6BHX - chains A and D of the 5 polymer chains in the assembly; structure by X-ray diffraction, 2.94 A resolution.

== Chain A (and D) ==
Protein: Single-stranded DNA-binding protein A
Source organism: Bacillus subtilis (strain 168)
Notes: chain D of this document is another copy of the same molecule, construct and numbering; everything in this record applies to it too
UniProtKB: P37455 (SSBA_BACSU); residues 1-116 here = UniProt positions 1-116
Chain sequence (132 residues; each row starts with the number of its first residue; numbers below 1 keep their minus sign (His-15 is residue -15)):
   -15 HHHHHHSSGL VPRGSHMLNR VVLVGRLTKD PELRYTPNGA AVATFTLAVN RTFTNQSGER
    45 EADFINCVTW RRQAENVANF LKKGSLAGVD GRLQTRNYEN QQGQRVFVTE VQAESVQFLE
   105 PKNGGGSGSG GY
Unresolved in the structure: -15 to -3, 39-44, 83-86, 106-116 (chain D: -15 to 0, 37-43, 105-116)
Sequence notes: expression tag (-15 to 0)
Swiss-Prot annotation at these positions:
  - modified residue: Tyr82 (Phosphotyrosine)
Reported in the primary citation:
  - binding site for the 30-nt DNA strand: His0, Tyr19, Asn34, Phe37, Phe48, Asn50, Arg55, Arg56, Gln57, Asn60, Val100, Phe102
  - self-association interface (contacts with another copy of this molecule); pairs are residue here / residue on that copy: Leu17-Lys67 (backbone contact), Tyr19-Arg10, Asn22-Glu45 (backbone contact), Arg80, Asn81

== Interface between chain A and chain D ==
Contacting residue pairs (50):
  Gly-2(A) with Arg44(D)
  Ser-1(A) with Asn34(D), hydrogen bond (backbone-side chain); Arg44(D)
  His0(A) with Arg44(D)
  Met1(A) with Val8(D); Gly9(D); Ala32(D); Asn34(D); Leu70(D), hydrophobic
  Leu2(A) with Leu7(D); Val8(D), hydrogen bond (backbone-backbone); Val33(D)
  Asn3(A) with Val6(D); Leu7(D); Val33(D)
  Arg4(A) with Val5(D); Val6(D), hydrogen bond (backbone-backbone)
  Val5(A) with Arg4(D)
  Val6(A) with Asn3(D); Arg4(D), hydrogen bond (backbone-backbone)
  Leu7(A) with Leu2(D); Asn3(D)
  Val8(A) with Met1(D); Leu2(D), hydrogen bond (backbone-backbone)
  Ala32(A) with Met1(D)
  Val33(A) with Met1(D), hydrophobic; Asn3(D)
  Asn34(A) with Met1(D), hydrogen bond (backbone-side chain); Arg76(D)
  Arg35(A) with Gln78(D), hydrogen bond; Thr79(D), hydrogen bond (side chain-backbone)
  Thr36(A) with Arg76(D)
  Asp47(A) with Leu77(D); Gln78(D), hydrogen bond; Thr79(D), hydrogen bond (side chain-backbone)
  Phe48(A) with Thr79(D), hydrogen bond (backbone-side chain)
  Ile49(A) with Leu77(D), hydrophobic; Thr79(D)
  Arg76(A) with Arg35(D); Thr36(D); Asp47(D), salt bridge
  Leu77(A) with Asp47(D); Ile49(D), hydrophobic; Leu77(D), hydrophobic
  Gln78(A) with Arg35(D), hydrogen bond; Asp47(D)
  Thr79(A) with Arg35(D); Asp47(D); Phe48(D), hydrogen bond (side chain-backbone)
  Thr93(A) with Thr93(D)
Other interface residues (no listed pair), chain A (28 interface residues in all): Gly9, Arg10, Leu70, Val95
Other interface residues (no listed pair), chain D (26 interface residues in all): Arg10, Val95

== Summary ==
Chain A and chain D form an interface of 28 and 26 residues respectively, with 13 hydrogen bonds and 1 salt
bridge. Polar pairs include Arg76(A)-Asp47(D), Ser-1(A)-Asn34(D) and Asn34(A)-Met1(D). The paper reports a
binding site for the 30-nt DNA strand at His0(A), Tyr19(A) and Asn34(A) among others; a self-association
interface involving Leu17(A), Tyr19(A) and Asn22(A) among others.
Chain A and chain D are both Single-stranded DNA-binding protein A (Bacillus subtilis (strain 168)); the
structure, B. subtilis SsbA with DNA, was determined by X-ray diffraction together with 6BHW from the same
study.
